PDB entry 8FN6 | electron microscopy, 3.70 A resolution | chains 4 and 5 of the 7 polymer chains in the assembly

Chain 4:
Molecule: RNA-editing substrate-binding complex protein 4 (RESC4)
Organism: Trypanosoma brucei
UniProt: Q384R6 (Q384R6_TRYB2); residues 1-1087 here = UniProt positions 1-1087
Amino-acid sequence (1087 residues; row label = number of the first residue in the row):
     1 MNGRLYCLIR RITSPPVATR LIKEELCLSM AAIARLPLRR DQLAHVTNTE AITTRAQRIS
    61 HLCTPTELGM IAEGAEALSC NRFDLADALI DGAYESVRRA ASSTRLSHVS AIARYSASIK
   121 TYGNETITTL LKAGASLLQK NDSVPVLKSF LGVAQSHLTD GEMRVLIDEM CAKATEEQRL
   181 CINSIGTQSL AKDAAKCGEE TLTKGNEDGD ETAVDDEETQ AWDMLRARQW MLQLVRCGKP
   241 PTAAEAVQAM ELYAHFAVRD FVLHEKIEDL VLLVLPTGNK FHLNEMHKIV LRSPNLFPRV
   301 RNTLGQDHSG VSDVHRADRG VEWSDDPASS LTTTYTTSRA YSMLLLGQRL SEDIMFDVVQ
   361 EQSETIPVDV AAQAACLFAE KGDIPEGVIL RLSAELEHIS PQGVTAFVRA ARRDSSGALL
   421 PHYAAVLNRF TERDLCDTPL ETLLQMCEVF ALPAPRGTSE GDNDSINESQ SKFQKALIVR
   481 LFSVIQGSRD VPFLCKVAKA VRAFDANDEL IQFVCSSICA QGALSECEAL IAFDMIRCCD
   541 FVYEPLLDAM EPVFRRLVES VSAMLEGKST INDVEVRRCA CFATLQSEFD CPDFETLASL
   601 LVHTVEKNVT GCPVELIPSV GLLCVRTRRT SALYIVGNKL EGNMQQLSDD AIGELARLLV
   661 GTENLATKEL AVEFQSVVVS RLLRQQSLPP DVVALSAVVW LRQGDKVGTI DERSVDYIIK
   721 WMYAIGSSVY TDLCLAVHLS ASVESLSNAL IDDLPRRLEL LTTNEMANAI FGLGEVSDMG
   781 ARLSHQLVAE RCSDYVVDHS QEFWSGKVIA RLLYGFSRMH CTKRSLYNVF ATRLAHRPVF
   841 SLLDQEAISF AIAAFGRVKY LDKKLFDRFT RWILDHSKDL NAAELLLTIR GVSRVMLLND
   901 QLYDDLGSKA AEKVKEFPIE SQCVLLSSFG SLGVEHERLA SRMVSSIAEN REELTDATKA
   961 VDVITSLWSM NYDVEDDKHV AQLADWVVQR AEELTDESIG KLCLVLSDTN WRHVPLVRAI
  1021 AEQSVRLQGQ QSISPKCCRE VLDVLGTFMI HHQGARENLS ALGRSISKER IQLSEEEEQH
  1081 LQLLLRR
Unresolved in the structure: 1-335, 457-465, 1086-1087

Chain 5:
Molecule: RNA-editing substrate-binding complex protein 5 (RESC5)
Organism: Trypanosoma brucei
Notes: fragment: RESC5 is tagged in situ in Trypanosoma brucei (5691), which shared the same native environment as other RESC proteins.
UniProt: Q389F5 (Q389F5_TRYB2); residues 1-310 here = UniProt positions 1-310
Amino-acid sequence (402 residues; numbered 1 to 402; the number before each row is that of its first residue):
     1 MLRHTSRNNA LHAFVRSPHY RTIPSAGPNG IVVNRDMLVH QFRDFYKTLQ HCSLVDKVHL
    61 MSERPSVEAL RVADQMVSIG ATFLEMPLTG MEHRATEFME SMRYVRGAGG PSTLASYLQD
   121 TENCRCNSGD VVCLPNGIAV GHGPRTNAVA HTTLKQLFEV KDDQFSFDVF TLEQEGDAPP
   181 LGDYFGFAGS NVLLTWKDEH GLLAVDQYQQ KQPHTEMNVV YLEPGCHFLS FYGVDHTIDV
   241 LVQKGYERSM DSIAAAGLNP IPVQWSEMDK LGISMRAAVL PLKFFKANVG GMLSRNKSRG
   301 ARWQTHQLQK GSGSGSASSG ASAAGSSGAS ASSGASAAGS SGASAGHHHH HHHHHHSGSE
   361 DQVDPRLIDG KASAWSHPQF EKGGGSGGGS GGSAWSHPQF EK
Unresolved in the structure: 1-10, 287-402
Differences from the reference sequence: expression tag (311-402)

Interface between chain 4 and chain 5:
Pairs across the interface (32):
  Arg1012(4) with Phe165(5)
  Val1014(4) with Gln164(5); Phe165(5), hydrophobic
  Arg1018(4) with Gln164(5), hydrogen bond
  Arg1039(4) with Val234(5)
  Asp1043(4) with Phe285(5)
  Thr1047(4) with Phe285(5)
  Met1049(4) with Ile79(5); Gly80(5); Phe158(5), hydrophobic; Phe167(5), hydrophobic
  His1051(4) with Pro135(5); Tyr232(5)
  Arg1056(4) with Tyr232(5); Val234(5); Asp235(5); His236(5)
  Ser1060(4) with Asp235(5); His236(5)
  Arg1064(4) with Asp235(5), salt bridge; His236(5), hydrogen bond (side chain-backbone); Thr237(5)
  Ser1067(4) with Asp56(5), hydrogen bond
  Lys1068(4) with Gln50(5), hydrogen bond (side chain-backbone); Val55(5); Asp56(5)
  Glu1069(4) with Asp56(5); Lys57(5), salt bridge
  Ile1071(4) with Gln50(5)
  Leu1081(4) with Lys47(5)
  Leu1084(4) with Thr48(5)
  Leu1085(4) with His51(5)
Interface residues without a listed pair, chain 4 (23 interface residues in all): Leu1042, Gly1046, Glu1057, Glu1077, His1080
Interface residues without a listed pair, chain 5 (25 interface residues in all): Asp44, Ser53, Gly233, Lys244, Pro262

Summary:
23 residues of chain 4 face 25 of chain 5 across their interface; the contacts include 4 hydrogen bonds and 2
salt bridges. Polar contacts include Arg1064(4)-Asp235(5), Glu1069(4)-Lys57(5) and Arg1018(4)-Gln164(5).
Chain 4 is RNA-editing substrate-binding complex protein 4 (RESC4) and chain 5 is RNA-editing
substrate-binding complex protein 5 (RESC5), both from Trypanosoma brucei; the structure, Cryo-EM structure of
RNase-untreated RESC-A in trypanosomal RNA editing, was determined by electron microscopy, deposited together
with 8FN4, 8FNC, 8FNF, 8FNI and 8FNK.
